6HBG - chains B and D of the 4 polymer chains in the assembly; structure by electron microscopy, 3.16 A resolution.

# Chain B
Name: Echovirus 18 viral protein 2
From: Echovirus E18
Notes: EC 3.4.22.29, 3.6.1.15, 3.4.22.28, 2.7.7.48
Reference sequence: Q8V635 (Q8V635_9ENTO); residues 1-260 here correspond to UniProt positions 70-329 (UniProt number = residue number + 69)
Sequence (260 residues; row label = number of the first residue in the row):
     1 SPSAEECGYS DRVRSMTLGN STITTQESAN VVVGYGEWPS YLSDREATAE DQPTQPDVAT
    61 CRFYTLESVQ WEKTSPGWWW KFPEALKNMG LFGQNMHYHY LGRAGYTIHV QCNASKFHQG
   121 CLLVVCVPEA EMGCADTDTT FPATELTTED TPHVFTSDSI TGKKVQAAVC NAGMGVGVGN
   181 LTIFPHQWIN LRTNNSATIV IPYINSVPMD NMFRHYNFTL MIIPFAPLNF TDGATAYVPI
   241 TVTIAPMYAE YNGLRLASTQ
Disordered / not traced: 1-10, 148-150

# Chain D
Name: Echovirus 18 viral protein 4
From: Echovirus E18
Reference sequence: Q8V635 (Q8V635_9ENTO); residue numbers follow UniProt; this construct covers 1-69
Sequence (69 residues; row label = number of the first residue in the row):
     1 MGAQVSTQKT GAHETSLSAK GNSIIHYTNI NFYKDAASSA SNRQDIQQDP GKFTDPVKDL
    61 MIKTLPALN
Disordered / not traced: 1-30, 69

# How chain B and chain D interact
Contacting residue pairs (15; chain B residue first):
  Asp11(B) - Asp59(D)
  Asp11(B) - Ala67(D)
  Asp11(B) - Leu68(D)
  Arg12(B) - Leu68(D)
  Asn30(B) - Val57(D)
  Asn30(B) - Asp59(D)  hydrogen bond (side chain-backbone)
  Asn30(B) - Met61(D)
  Val31(B) - Val57(D)
  Val31(B) - Lys58(D)  hydrogen bond (backbone-backbone)
  Val32(B) - Pro56(D)  hydrophobic
  Val32(B) - Val57(D)  hydrophobic
  Val33(B) - Pro56(D)  hydrogen bond (backbone-backbone)
  Tyr35(B) - Lys52(D)
  Tyr35(B) - Phe53(D)  hydrophobic
  Thr193(B) - Leu68(D)
Interface residues without a listed pair, chain B (13 interface residues in all): Arg14, Ser28, Ala29, Gly36, Trp38

# In short
13 residues of chain B and 9 residues of chain D are in contact; the contacts include 3 hydrogen bonds. Polar
pairs include Asn30(B)-Asp59(D), Val31(B)-Lys58(D) and Val33(B)-Pro56(D).
Here chain B is Echovirus 18 viral protein 2 and chain D is Echovirus 18 viral protein 4, both from Echovirus
E18. Entry 6HBG (Echovirus 18 native particle) was determined by electron microscopy together with 6HBH, 6HBJ,
6HBK, 6HBL and 6HHT from the same study.
